Entry 5W85 (X-ray diffraction, 2.25 A resolution); this record covers chain A.

== Chain A ==
Name: Interleukin-1 receptor-associated kinase 4
From: Homo sapiens
Notes: EC 2.7.11.1
UniProtKB: Q9NWZ3 (IRAK4_HUMAN), isoform Q9NWZ3-2; residues 160-460 here correspond to UniProt positions 36-336 (UniProt number = residue number - 124)
Amino-acid sequence (305 residues; numbered 156 to 460; the number before each row is that of its first residue):
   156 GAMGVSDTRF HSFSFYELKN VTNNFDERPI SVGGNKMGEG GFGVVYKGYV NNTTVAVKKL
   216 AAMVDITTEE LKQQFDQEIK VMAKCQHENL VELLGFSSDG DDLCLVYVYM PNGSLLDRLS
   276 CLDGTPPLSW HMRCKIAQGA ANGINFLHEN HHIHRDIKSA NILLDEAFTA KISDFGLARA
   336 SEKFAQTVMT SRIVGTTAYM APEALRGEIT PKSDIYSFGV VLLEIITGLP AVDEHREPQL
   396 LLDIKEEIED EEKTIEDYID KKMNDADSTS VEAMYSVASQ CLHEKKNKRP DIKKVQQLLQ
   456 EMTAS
Unresolved in the structure: 156-163, 195, 216-223, 337-341, 459-460
Differences from the reference sequence: expression tag (156-159)
Modified / non-standard residues: Thr342 (phosphothreonine; TPO); Thr345 (phosphothreonine; TPO); Ser346 (phosphoserine; SEP)
Ligand contacts: 9YS (6-[(1,3-benzothiazol-6-yl)amino]-4-{[(2S)-1-hydroxy-3-phenylpropan-2-yl]amino}-N-methylpyridine-3-carboxamide): Met192, Gly193, Glu194, Gly196, Val200, Ala211, Lys213, Val246, Tyr262, Val263, Tyr264, Met265, Pro266, Asn267, Gly268, Ser269, Asp272, Leu318, Ser328, Asp329

== Overview ==
Bound to chain A: compound 9YS.
Chain A is Interleukin-1 receptor-associated kinase 4 (Homo sapiens); the structure, Crystal structure of
irak-4 with a 4,6-diaminonicotinamide inhibitor (compound number 9), was determined by X-ray diffraction (same
publication as 5W84 and 5W86).
